Entry 6DPD (X-ray diffraction, 1.46 A resolution); this record covers chains A and C of the 4 polymer chains in the assembly.

# Chain A
Protein: Ribonuclease H
Source organism: Bacillus halodurans (strain ATCC BAA-125 / DSM 18197 / FERM 7344 / JCM 9153 / C-125)
Notes: EC 3.1.26.4
UniProt: Q9KEI9 (RNH1_BACHD); numbering as in UniProt (aligned over 61-196)
Amino-acid sequence (136 residues; numbered 61 to 196; the number before each row is that of its first residue):
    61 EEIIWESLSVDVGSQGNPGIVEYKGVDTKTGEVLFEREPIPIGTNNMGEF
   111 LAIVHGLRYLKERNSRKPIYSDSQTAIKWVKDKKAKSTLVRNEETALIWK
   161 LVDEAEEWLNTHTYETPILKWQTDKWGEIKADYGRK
Bound ions: Mn2+ site 1: Asp71, Asp192 (shared with 1 residue of chain b); Mn2+ site 2: Asp71, Glu109, Asp132 (shared with 1 residue of chain b); Mn2+ site 3: Asp163, Glu166; K+: Glu188 (shared with 1 residue of chain b); Mn2+ site 4 near Lys196 (its only coordinating residue here)
UniProt features mapped onto this chain:
  - binding site (Mg(2+)): Asp71, Glu109, Asp132, Asp192
  - mutagenesis: Glu109 (E109Q: Loss of activity), Asp132 (D132N: Loss of activity), Glu188 (E188A: Strongly reduces activity; E188Q: No effect), Asp192 (D192N: Strongly reduced activity with manganese. Loss of activity with magnesium)
Reported in the primary citation:
  - catalytic residues: Asp71, Glu109, Asp132, Asp192
  - binding site for the 2-nt RNA strand: Lys196
  - contacts within the chain: Glu188-Lys196 (salt bridge)
  - catalytic residues: Glu188 (citing earlier work)
  - catalytic residues: Lys196 (proposed by the authors, not directly observed)

# Chain C
Molecule: 6-nt DNA strand
Sequence (6 nucleotides; each row starts with the number of its first residue):
     1 CGATGT

# Chain A / chain C interface
Pairs across the interface - 19 pairs, chain A then chain C:
  Asn77(A) - DA3(C)  hydrogen bond to the base
  Asn77(A) - DT4(C)  hydrogen bond to the sugar
  Pro78(A) - DA3(C)  phosphate contact
  Pro78(A) - DT4(C)  phosphate contact
  Thr104(A) - DT4(C)  phosphate contact
  Thr104(A) - DG5(C)  hydrogen bond to the phosphate
  Asn105(A) - DT4(C)  hydrogen bond to the base
  Asn106(A) - DT4(C)  hydrogen bond to the base
  Asn106(A) - DG5(C)  hydrogen bond to the phosphate
  Met107(A) - DG5(C)  phosphate contact
  Gln134(A) - DT6(C)  base contact
  Thr135(A) - DG5(C)  sugar contact
  Lys138(A) - DT6(C)  phosphate contact
  Trp139(A) - DG5(C)  phosphate contact
  Trp139(A) - DT6(C)  hydrogen bond to the phosphate
  Lys146(A) - DT6(C)  salt bridge to the phosphate
  Ser147(A) - DG5(C)  hydrogen bond to the phosphate
  Thr148(A) - DG5(C)  hydrogen bond to the phosphate
  Leu149(A) - DG5(C)  phosphate contact
Also at the interface, not in a pair above, chain C (5 interface residues in all): DG2

# Summary
14 residues of chain A and 5 residues of chain C are in contact; the contacts include 9 hydrogen bonds and 1
salt bridge. Polar pairs include Asn77(A)-DA3(C), Asn105(A)-DT4(C) and Asn106(A)-DT4(C). From the paper:
catalytic residues Asp71(A), Glu109(A) and Asp132(A) among others; a binding site for the 2-nt RNA strand at
Lys196(A).
Chain A is Ribonuclease H (Bacillus halodurans (strain ATCC BAA-125 / DSM 18197 / FERM 7344 / JCM 9153 /
C-125)) and chain C is a 6-nt DNA strand; the structure, Crystal Structure of Bacillus Halodurans Ribonuclease
H1 in Complex with an RNA/DNA Hybrid: Reaction in 16 ..., was determined by X-ray diffraction together with
6DMN, 6DMV, 6DO8, 6DO9, 6DOA, 6DOB and 46 further entries from the same study.
